8XWP - chains A and B of the 6 polymer chains in the assembly; structure by electron microscopy, 3.21 A resolution.

== Chain A ==
Name: Guanine nucleotide-binding protein G(i) subunit alpha-1
From: Homo sapiens
UniProtKB: P63096 (GNAI1_HUMAN); residues 1-354 here = UniProt positions 1-354
Sequence (354 residues; row label = number of the first residue in the row):
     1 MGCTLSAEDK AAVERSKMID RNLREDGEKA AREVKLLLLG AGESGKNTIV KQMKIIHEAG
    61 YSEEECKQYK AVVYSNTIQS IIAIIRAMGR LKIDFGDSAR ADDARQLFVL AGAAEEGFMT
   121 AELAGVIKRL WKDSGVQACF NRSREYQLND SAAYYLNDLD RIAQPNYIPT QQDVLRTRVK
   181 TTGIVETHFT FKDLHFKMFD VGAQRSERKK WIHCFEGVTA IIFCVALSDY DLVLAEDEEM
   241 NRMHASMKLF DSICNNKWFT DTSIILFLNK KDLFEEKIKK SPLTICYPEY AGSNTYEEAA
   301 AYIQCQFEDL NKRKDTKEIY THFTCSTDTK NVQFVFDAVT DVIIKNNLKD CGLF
Disordered / not traced: 1-3, 56-181, 234-240
Construct notes: engineered mutation Asn47 (Ser in P63096), Ala203 (Gly in P63096), Ala245 (Glu in P63096), Ser326 (Ala in P63096)
Swiss-Prot annotation at these positions:
  - region: Lys35 to Lys46, Thr48 (G1 motif), Asp173 to Thr181 (G2 motif), Phe196 to Gly202, Gln204, Arg205 (G3 motif), Ile265 to Asp272 (G4 motif), Thr324, Cys325, Thr327 to Thr329 (G5 motif)
  - binding site (GTP): Glu43 to Lys46, Thr48, Ser151, Leu175 to Thr181, Asp200 to Gly202, Gln204, Asn269 to Asp272
  - binding site (Mg(2+)): Thr181
  - modified residue: Arg178 (ADP-ribosylarginine), Gln204 (Deamidated glutamine), Cys351 (ADP-ribosylcysteine)
  - lipidation: Gly2 (N-myristoyl glycine), Cys3 (S-palmitoyl cysteine)
From the paper describing this entry:
  - mutagenesis - K345A: decreased signaling with Endothelin receptor type B
  - mutagenesis - D341A, D350A: unchanged signaling with Endothelin receptor type B
  - contacts within the chain: Lys345-Phe354 (cation-pi contact), Asp341-Lys345 (salt bridge), Glu318-Lys345 (salt bridge)

== Chain B ==
Name: Guanine nucleotide-binding protein G(I)/G(S)/G(T) subunit beta-1
From: Homo sapiens
UniProtKB: P62873 (GBB1_HUMAN); residues 2-340 here = UniProt positions 2-340
Sequence (344 residues; numbered -3 to 340; the number before each row is that of its first residue; numbers below 1 keep their minus sign (Pro-3 is residue -3)):
    -3 PGSSGSELDQ LRQEAEQLKN QIRDARKACA DATLSQITNN IDPVGRIQMR TRRTLRGHLA
    57 KIYAMHWGTD SRLLVSASQD GKLIIWDSYT TNKVHAIPLR SSWVMTCAYA PSGNYVACGG
   117 LDNICSIYNL KTREGNVRVS RELAGHTGYL SCCRFLDDNQ IVTSSGDTTC ALWDIETGQQ
   177 TTTFTGHTGD VMSLSLAPDT RLFVSGACDA SAKLWDVREG MCRQTFTGHE SDINAICFFP
   237 NGNAFATGSD DATCRLFDLR ADQELMTYSH DNIICGITSV SFSKSGRLLL AGYDDFNCNV
   297 WDALKADRAG VLAGHDNRVS CLGVTDDGMA VATGSWDSFL KIWN
Disordered / not traced: -3 to 2
Construct notes: expression tag (-3 to 1)
Swiss-Prot annotation at these positions:
  - modified residue: Ser2 (N-acetylserine), His266 (Phosphohistidine)
Disulfides: Cys121-Cys149

== Chain A / chain B interface ==
Contacting residue pairs (35; chain A residue first):
  Val13(A) - Asn88(B)
  Arg15(A) - Val90(B)  hydrogen bond (side chain-backbone)
  Arg15(A) - His91(B)
  Ser16(A) - Asn88(B)  hydrogen bond
  Ser16(A) - Lys89(B)
  Ile19(A) - Lys89(B)
  Ile19(A) - Ala92(B)  hydrophobic
  Asp20(A) - Lys89(B)  salt bridge
  Leu23(A) - Gly53(B)
  Leu23(A) - Leu55(B)
  Leu23(A) - Lys78(B)
  Leu23(A) - Ile80(B)  hydrophobic
  Asp26(A) - Lys78(B)  salt bridge
  Gly27(A) - Leu55(B)
  Thr182(A) - Asp118(B)
  Thr182(A) - Asn119(B)  hydrogen bond
  Gly183(A) - Leu117(B)
  Gly183(A) - Asn119(B)
  Ile184(A) - Trp99(B)
  Ile184(A) - Leu117(B)  hydrophobic
  Phe199(A) - Trp99(B)  hydrophobic
  Lys210(A) - Asp186(B)  salt bridge
  Lys210(A) - Cys204(B)  hydrogen bond
  Trp211(A) - Leu117(B)  hydrophobic
  His213(A) - Tyr59(B)  hydrogen bond (backbone-side chain)
  His213(A) - Met101(B)
  His213(A) - Trp332(B)
  Cys214(A) - Lys57(B)  hydrogen bond (backbone-side chain)
  Cys214(A) - Tyr59(B)  hydrogen bond (backbone-side chain)
  Cys214(A) - Trp99(B)
  Cys214(A) - Met101(B)  hydrophobic
  Phe215(A) - Trp99(B)  hydrophobic
  Glu216(A) - Lys57(B)
  Glu216(A) - Trp332(B)
  Trp258(A) - Arg314(B)
Interface residues without a listed pair, chain A (22 interface residues in all): Ala12, Glu186, Glu207
Interface residues without a listed pair, chain B (23 interface residues in all): Gln75, Tyr145, Met188

== Overview ==
22 residues of chain A and 23 residues of chain B are in contact, with 7 hydrogen bonds and 3 salt bridges.
Polar pairs include Asp20(A)-Lys89(B), Asp26(A)-Lys78(B) and Lys210(A)-Asp186(B). The paper reports that K345A
of chain A reduces signaling with Endothelin receptor type B; contacts within the chain involving Lys345(A),
Phe354(A) and Asp341(A) among others; 3 substitutions were tested in all.
Here chain A is Guanine nucleotide-binding protein G(i) subunit alpha-1 and chain B is Guanine
nucleotide-binding protein G(I)/G(S)/G(T) subunit beta-1, both from Homo sapiens. Entry 8XWP (Cryo-EM
structure of ET-1 bound ETBR-DNGI complex) was determined by electron microscopy (same publication as 8XWQ and
8ZRT).
